Entry 7TTE (X-ray diffraction, 2.70 A resolution); this record covers chains C and E of the 5 polymer chains in the assembly.

[Chain C]
Molecule: Tubulin alpha-1B chain
Organism: Sus scrofa
UniProt: Q2XVP4 (TBA1B_PIG); residues 1-438 here = UniProt positions 1-438
Amino-acid sequence (438 residues; numbered 1 to 438; the number before each row is that of its first residue):
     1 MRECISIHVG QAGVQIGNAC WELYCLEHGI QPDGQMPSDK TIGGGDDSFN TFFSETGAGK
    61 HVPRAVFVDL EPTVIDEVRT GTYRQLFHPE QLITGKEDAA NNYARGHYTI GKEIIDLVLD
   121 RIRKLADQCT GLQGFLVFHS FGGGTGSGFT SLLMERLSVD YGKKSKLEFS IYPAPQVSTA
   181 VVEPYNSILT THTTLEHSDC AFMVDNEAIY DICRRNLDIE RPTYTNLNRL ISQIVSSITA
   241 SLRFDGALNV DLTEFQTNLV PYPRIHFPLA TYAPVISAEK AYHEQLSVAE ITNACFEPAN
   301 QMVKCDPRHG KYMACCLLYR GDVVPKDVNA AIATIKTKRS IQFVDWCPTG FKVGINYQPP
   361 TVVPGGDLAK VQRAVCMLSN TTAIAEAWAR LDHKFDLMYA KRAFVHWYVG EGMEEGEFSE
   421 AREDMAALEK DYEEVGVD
Not modelled in the structure: 38-45, 282-284
Curated features (UniProtKB/Swiss-Prot):
  - motif: M1 to C4 (MREC motif)
  - active site: E254
  - binding site (GTP): G10, Q11, A12, Q15, E71, A99, S140, G143, G144, T145, G146, T179, E183, N206, Y224, N228, L252
  - binding site (Mg(2+)): E71
  - modified residue: K40 (N6,N6,N6-trimethyllysine), S48 (Phosphoserine), S232 (Phosphoserine), Y282 (3'-nitrotyrosine), R339 (Omega-N-methylarginine)
  - cross-link (Glycyl lysine isopeptide (Lys-Gly)): K326 (interchain with G-Cter in ubiquitin), K370 (interchain with G-Cter in ubiquitin)
Residues lining bound ligands:
  - GTP: G10, Q11, A12, Q15, I16, D69, D98, A99, A100, N101, N102, S140, G142, G143, G144, T145, G146, I171, P173, V177, S178, T179, E183, N206, Y224, L227, N228, I231
  - JVR (4-[2-(cyclopropylamino)-6,7-dihydro-5H-cyclopenta[d]pyrimidin-4-yl]-7-methoxy-3,4-dihydroquinoxalin-2(1H)-one): N101, T179, V181

[Chain E]
Molecule: Stathmin-4
Organism: Rattus norvegicus
UniProt: P63043 (STMN4_RAT); residues 5-145 here correspond to UniProt positions 49-189 (UniProt number = residue number + 44)
Amino-acid sequence (143 residues; row label = number of the first residue in the row):
     3 MADMEVIELN KATSGQSWEV ILKPPSFDGV PEFNASLPRR RDPSLEEIQK KLEAAEERRK
    63 YQEAELLKHL AEKREHEREV IQKAIEENNN FIKMAKEKLA QKMESNKENR EAHLAAMLER
   123 LQEKDKHAEE VRKNKELKEE ASR
Not modelled in the structure: 3-6, 34-44, 141-145
Construct notes: initiating methionine (3); expression tag (4); engineered mutation A14 (Cys58 in P63043), W20 (Phe64 in P63043)
Curated features (UniProtKB/Swiss-Prot):
  - modified residue: S46 (Phosphoserine)

[Chain C / chain E interface]
Pairs across the interface (32):
  H107(C) with K104(E)
  Y108(C) with K104(E); M105(E), hydrophobic; N108(E)
  T109(C) with R112(E)
  K112(C) with M105(E); K109(E)
  E155(C) with L101(E); K104(E), salt bridge
  R156(C) with L101(E)
  S158(C) with F93(E); I94(E)
  V159(C) with I94(E); A97(E), hydrophobic; K98(E)
  G162(C) with N90(E); F93(E); I94(E)
  K163(C) with E89(E), salt bridge; N90(E), hydrogen bond (backbone-side chain)
  T193(C) with K104(E)
  E196(C) with K100(E), salt bridge
  V409(C) with H115(E), hydrogen bond (backbone-side chain)
  G410(C) with H115(E)
  E411(C) with N108(E), hydrogen bond (backbone-side chain); R112(E), salt bridge
  G412(C) with N108(E); N111(E), hydrogen bond (backbone-side chain); R112(E)
  M413(C) with N108(E)
  E414(C) with S107(E), hydrogen bond; N111(E), hydrogen bond
Also at the interface, not in a pair above, chain C (21 interface residues in all): L152, H197, E417

[Summary]
21 residues of chain C and 16 residues of chain E are in contact, with 6 hydrogen bonds and 4 salt bridges.
Among the polar pairs are E155(C)-K104(E), K163(C)-E89(E) and E196(C)-K100(E). Bound to chain C: GTP and
compound JVR.
Chain C is Tubulin alpha-1B chain (Sus scrofa) and chain E is Stathmin-4 (Rattus norvegicus); the structure,
Tubulin-RB3_SLD in complex with compound 12j, was determined by X-ray diffraction (same publication as 7TTD
and 7TTF).
